Entry 2VDM (X-ray diffraction, 2.90 A resolution); this record covers chains A and H of the 4 polymer chains in the assembly.

== Chain A ==
Molecule: Integrin alpha-iib
From: Homo sapiens
Notes: fragment: headpiece, residues 32-483
UniProt: P08514 (ITA2B_HUMAN); residues 1-452 here correspond to UniProt positions 32-483 (UniProt number = residue number + 31)
Chain sequence (452 residues; row label = number of the first residue in the row):
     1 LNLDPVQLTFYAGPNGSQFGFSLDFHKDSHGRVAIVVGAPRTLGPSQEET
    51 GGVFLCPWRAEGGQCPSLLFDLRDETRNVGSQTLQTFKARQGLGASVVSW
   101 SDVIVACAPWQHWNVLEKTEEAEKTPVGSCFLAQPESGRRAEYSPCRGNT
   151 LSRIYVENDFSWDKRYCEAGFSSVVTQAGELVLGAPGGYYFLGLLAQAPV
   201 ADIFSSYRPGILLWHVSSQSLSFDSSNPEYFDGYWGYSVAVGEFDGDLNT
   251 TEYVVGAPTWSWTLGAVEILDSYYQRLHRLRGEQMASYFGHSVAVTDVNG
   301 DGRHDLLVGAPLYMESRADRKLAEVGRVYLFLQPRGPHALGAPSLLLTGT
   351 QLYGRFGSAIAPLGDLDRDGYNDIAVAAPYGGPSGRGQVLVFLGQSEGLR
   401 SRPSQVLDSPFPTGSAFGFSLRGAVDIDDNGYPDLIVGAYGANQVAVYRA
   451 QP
Construct notes: conflict Gly282 (Ala313 in P08514)
Disulfides: Cys56-Cys65, Cys107-Cys130, Cys146-Cys167
Covalently attached groups: N-acetylglucosamine (NAG) linked to Asn15, Asn249
Ion coordination: Ca2+ site 1: Glu243, Asp245, Asp247, Thr250, Glu252; Ca2+ site 2: Asp297, Asn299, Asp301, Arg303, Asp305; Ca2+ site 3: Asp365, Asp367, Asp369, Tyr371, Asp373; Ca2+ site 4: Asp426, Asp428, Asn430, Tyr432, Asp434
Small-molecule neighbours: tirofiban (AGG): Asp159, Phe160, Ser161, Tyr189, Tyr190, Leu192, Asp224, Ser225, Phe231
Curated features (UniProtKB/Swiss-Prot):
  - binding site (Ca(2+)): Glu243, Asp245, Asp247, Thr250, Glu252, Asp297, Asn299, Asp301, Arg303, Asp305, Asp365, Asp367, Asp369, Tyr371, Asp373, Asp426, Asp428, Asn430, Tyr432, Asp434
  - glycosylation (N-linked (GlcNAc...) asparagine): Asn15, Asn249

== Chain H ==
Molecule: Monoclonal antibody 10E5 heavy chain
From: Mus musculus
Notes: antibody fragment or engineered binder
Chain sequence (221 residues; numbered 1 to 221; the number before each row is that of its first residue):
     1 EVQLQQSGAELVKPGASVKLSCTASGFNIKDTYVHWVKQRPEQGLEWIGR
    51 IDPANGYTKYDPKFQGKATITADTSSNTAYLQLSSLTSEDTAVYYCVRPL
   101 YDYYAMDYWGQGTSVTVSSAKTTAPSVYPLAPVCGDTTGSSVTLGCLVKG
   151 YFPEPVTLTWNSGSLSSGVHTFPAVLQSDLYTLSSSVTVTSSTWPSQSIT
   201 CNVAHPASSTKVDKKIEPRGP
Disordered / not traced: 135-136
Disulfides: Cys22-Cys96, Cys146-Cys201

== Chain A / chain H interface ==
Residue-residue contacts (21):
  Arg77(A) - Asp102(H)  salt bridge
  Arg77(A) - Tyr104(H)
  Val79(A) - Tyr104(H)  hydrophobic
  Gln82(A) - Tyr104(H)  hydrogen bond
  Leu84(A) - Tyr104(H)
  Asn149(A) - Tyr33(H)  hydrogen bond
  Asn149(A) - Tyr104(H)  hydrogen bond
  Ile154(A) - Tyr57(H)
  Asn158(A) - Tyr57(H)  hydrogen bond
  Ser205(A) - Tyr101(H)
  Ser206(A) - Tyr101(H)
  Ile211(A) - Asp102(H)
  Leu213(A) - Asp102(H)
  Leu213(A) - Tyr103(H)  hydrogen bond (backbone-backbone)
  Leu213(A) - Tyr104(H)
  Trp214(A) - Tyr101(H)
  Trp214(A) - Tyr103(H)
  His215(A) - Asp31(H)  hydrogen bond (side chain-backbone)
  His215(A) - Thr32(H)
  His215(A) - Tyr101(H)  hydrogen bond (backbone-backbone)
  His215(A) - Tyr103(H)
Interface residues without a listed pair, chain A (16 interface residues in all): Gly80, Glu117, Arg147
Interface residues without a listed pair, chain H (11 interface residues in all): Lys59, Pro99, Leu100

== In short ==
The interface between chain A and chain H involves 16 residues on one side and 11 on the other, with 7
hydrogen bonds and 1 salt bridge. Polar contacts include Arg77(A)-Asp102(H), Gln82(A)-Tyr104(H) and
Asn149(A)-Tyr33(H). Bound to chain A: tirofiban.
Chain A is Integrin alpha-iib (Homo sapiens) and chain H is Monoclonal antibody 10E5 heavy chain (Mus
musculus); the structure, Re-refinement of Integrin AlphaIIbBeta3 Headpiece Bound to Antagonist Tirofiban, was
determined by X-ray diffraction (same publication as 2VC2, 2VDK, 2VDL, 2VDN, 2VDO, 2VDP, 2VDQ and 2VDR).
